Entry 2QUJ (X-ray diffraction, 2.42 A resolution); this record covers chains A and B.

# Chain A (and B)
Name: Tryptophanyl-tRNA synthetase
From: Homo sapiens
Notes: EC 6.1.1.2; chain B of this document is another copy of the same molecule, construct and numbering; everything in this record applies to it too
UniProtKB: P23381 (SYWC_HUMAN); numbering as in UniProt (aligned over 1-471)
Chain sequence (477 residues; each row starts with the number of its first residue):
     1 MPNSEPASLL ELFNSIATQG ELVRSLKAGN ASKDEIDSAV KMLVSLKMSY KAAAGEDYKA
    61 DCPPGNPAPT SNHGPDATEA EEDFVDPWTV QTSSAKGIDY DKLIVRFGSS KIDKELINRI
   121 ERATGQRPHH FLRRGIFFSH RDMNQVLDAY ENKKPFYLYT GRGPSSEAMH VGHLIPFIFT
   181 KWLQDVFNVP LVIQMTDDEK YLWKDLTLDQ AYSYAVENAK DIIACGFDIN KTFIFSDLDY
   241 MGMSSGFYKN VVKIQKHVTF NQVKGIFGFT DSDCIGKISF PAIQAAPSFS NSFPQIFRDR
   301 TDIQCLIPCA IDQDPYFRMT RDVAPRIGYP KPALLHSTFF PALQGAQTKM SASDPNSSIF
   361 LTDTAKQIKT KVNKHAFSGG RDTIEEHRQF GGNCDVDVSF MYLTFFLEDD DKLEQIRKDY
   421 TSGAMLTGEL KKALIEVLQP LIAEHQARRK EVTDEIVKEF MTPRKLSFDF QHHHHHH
Unresolved in the structure: 1-87, 476-477 (chain B: 1-93, 472-477)
Construct notes: expression tag (472-477)
Small-molecule neighbours: tryptophanyl-5'amp (TYM): Y159, T160, G161, R162, G163, G172, H173, I175, P176, F177, Q194, T196, E199, K200, Q284, I307, P308, C309, A310, D312, Q313, Y316, F317, S337, T338, F339, F340, K349, M350
UniProt features mapped onto this chain:
  - motif: P164 to H173 ('HIGH' region), K349 to S353 ('KMSKS' region)
  - modified residue: K154 (N6-succinyllysine), S351 (Phosphoserine)
Reported in the primary citation:
  - binding site for tryptophanyl-5'amp: R162, G163
  - specificity-determining residues: D312 (proposed by the authors, not directly observed)
  - catalytic residues: K349 (proposed by the authors, not directly observed)

# Chain A / chain B interface
Residue-residue contacts - 70 pairs, chain A then chain B:
  D198(A) with Y248(B), hydrogen bond
  Y201(A) with V252(B), hydrophobic; K253(B); K256(B), hydrogen bond (backbone-side chain); H257(B)
  L202(A) with V252(B), hydrophobic; K256(B)
  K204(A) with K256(B), hydrogen bond (backbone-side chain)
  L206(A) with K256(B)
  L208(A) with K249(B); K253(B)
  M241(A) with M241(B); G242(B); Y248(B), hydrophobic
  G242(A) with M241(B); G242(B); M243(B), hydrogen bond (backbone-backbone); S244(B), hydrogen bond (backbone-backbone)
  M243(A) with G242(B), hydrogen bond (backbone-backbone)
  S244(A) with G242(B), hydrogen bond (backbone-backbone)
  Y248(A) with D198(B), hydrogen bond; M241(B), hydrophobic; I283(B)
  K249(A) with L208(B); D239(B), salt bridge
  V252(A) with Y201(B), hydrophobic; L202(B), hydrophobic
  K253(A) with Y201(B); L208(B)
  Q255(A) with C274(B); I275(B); G276(B), hydrogen bond (backbone-backbone); S279(B), hydrogen bond
  K256(A) with Y201(B), hydrogen bond (side chain-backbone); L202(B); K204(B); L206(B); C274(B)
  H257(A) with Y201(B)
  V258(A) with C274(B); I275(B), hydrogen bond (backbone-backbone)
  T259(A) with S272(B); D273(B); C274(B)
  F260(A) with F260(B), hydrophobic; D271(B); D273(B), hydrogen bond (backbone-backbone)
  N261(A) with D271(B), hydrogen bond (backbone-backbone)
  K264(A) with D271(B)
  D271(A) with F260(B); N261(B), hydrogen bond (backbone-backbone)
  S272(A) with T259(B); N261(B)
  D273(A) with T259(B); F260(B), hydrogen bond (backbone-backbone)
  C274(A) with Q255(B); K256(B); V258(B); T259(B)
  I275(A) with Q255(B); V258(B), hydrogen bond (backbone-backbone); T259(B); I278(B), hydrophobic; S279(B)
  G276(A) with Q255(B), hydrogen bond (backbone-backbone)
  I278(A) with I275(B), hydrophobic
  S279(A) with Q255(B); I275(B); S279(B), hydrogen bond
  I283(A) with Y248(B)
Interface residues without a listed pair, chain A (36 interface residues in all): D205, D237, L238, V263, A282
Interface residues without a listed pair, chain B (35 interface residues in all): D237, L238, V263, A282

# Overview
36 residues of chain A and 35 residues of chain B are in contact, with 19 hydrogen bonds and 1 salt bridge.
Polar contacts include K249(A)-D239(B), D198(A)-Y248(B) and Y201(A)-K256(B). Bound to chain A:
tryptophanyl-5'amp. The paper reports the catalytic residue K349(A); a binding site for tryptophanyl-5'amp at
R162(A) and G163(A).
Chain A and chain B are both Tryptophanyl-tRNA synthetase (Homo sapiens); the structure, Crystal structures of
human tryptophanyl-tRNA synthetase in complex with TrpAMP, was determined by X-ray diffraction together with
2QUH, 2QUI and 2QUK from the same study.
